Entry 2QFP (X-ray diffraction, 2.20 A resolution); this record covers chains A and B.

== Chain A (and B) ==
Name: Purple acid phosphatase
Organism: Phaseolus vulgaris
Notes: EC 3.1.3.2; chain B of this document is another copy of the same molecule, construct and numbering; everything in this record applies to it too
UniProt: O24319 (O24319_PHAVU); residues 9-432 here correspond to UniProt positions 36-459 (UniProt number = residue number + 27)
Chain sequence (424 residues; numbered 9 to 432; the number before each row is that of its first residue):
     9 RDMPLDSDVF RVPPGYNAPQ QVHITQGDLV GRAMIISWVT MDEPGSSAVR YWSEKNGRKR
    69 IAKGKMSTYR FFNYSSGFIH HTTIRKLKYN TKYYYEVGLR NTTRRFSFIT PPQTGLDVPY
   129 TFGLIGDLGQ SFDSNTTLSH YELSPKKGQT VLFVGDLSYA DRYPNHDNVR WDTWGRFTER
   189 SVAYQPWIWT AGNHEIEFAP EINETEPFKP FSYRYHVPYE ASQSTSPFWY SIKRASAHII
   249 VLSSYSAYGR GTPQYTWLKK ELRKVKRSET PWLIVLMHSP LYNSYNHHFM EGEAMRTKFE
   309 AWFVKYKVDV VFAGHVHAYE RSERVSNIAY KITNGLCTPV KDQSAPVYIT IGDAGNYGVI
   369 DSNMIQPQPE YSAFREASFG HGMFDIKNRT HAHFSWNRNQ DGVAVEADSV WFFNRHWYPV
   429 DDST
Covalent attachments: N-acetylglucosamine (NAG) linked to Asn81, Asn109, Asn143, Asn396
Bound ions: Fe ion: Asp135, Asp164, Tyr167; Zn2+: Asn201, His286, His323; Na+: His295 (together with sulfate ion)
What the authors report for this chain:
  - binding site for sulfate ion: His202
  - conformationally variable residues (side-chain flip): Tyr167, His325

== Interface between chain A and chain B ==
Residue-residue contacts - 51 pairs, chain A then chain B:
  Ile204(A) - Gly259(B)
  Phe206(A) - Thr233(B)
  Phe206(A) - Pro261(B)  hydrophobic
  Thr213(A) - Thr233(B)
  Pro215(A) - Pro261(B)  hydrophobic
  Thr233(A) - Phe206(B)
  Thr233(A) - Thr213(B)
  Tyr253(A) - Ala255(B)
  Tyr253(A) - Arg258(B)
  Tyr253(A) - Thr260(B)
  Ser254(A) - Ala255(B)
  Ala255(A) - Tyr253(B)
  Ala255(A) - Ser254(B)
  Ala255(A) - Ala255(B)
  Tyr256(A) - Tyr256(B)  hydrophobic
  Arg258(A) - Tyr253(B)
  Arg258(A) - Glu299(B)  salt bridge
  Gly259(A) - Ile204(B)
  Thr260(A) - Tyr253(B)
  Pro261(A) - Phe206(B)  hydrophobic
  Pro261(A) - Pro215(B)  hydrophobic
  Phe297(A) - Lys339(B)
  Phe297(A) - Ile340(B)  hydrophobic
  Met298(A) - Tyr338(B)
  Met298(A) - Lys339(B)
  Glu299(A) - Arg258(B)  salt bridge
  Glu299(A) - Lys306(B)  hydrogen bond (backbone-side chain)
  Glu301(A) - Tyr338(B)
  Glu301(A) - Ile340(B)
  Ala302(A) - Ala302(B)
  Ala302(A) - Thr305(B)
  Thr305(A) - Ala302(B)
  Lys306(A) - Glu299(B)  hydrogen bond (side chain-backbone)
  Asn335(A) - Tyr338(B)  hydrogen bond
  Tyr338(A) - Met298(B)
  Tyr338(A) - Glu301(B)
  Tyr338(A) - Asn335(B)  hydrogen bond
  Tyr338(A) - Cys345(B)  hydrogen bond (side chain-backbone)
  Lys339(A) - Phe297(B)
  Lys339(A) - Met298(B)
  Ile340(A) - Phe297(B)  hydrophobic
  Ile340(A) - Glu301(B)
  Ile340(A) - Cys345(B)
  Ile340(A) - Pro347(B)
  Ile340(A) - Tyr379(B)  hydrophobic
  Gly343(A) - Cys345(B)
  Cys345(A) - Tyr338(B)  hydrogen bond (backbone-side chain)
  Cys345(A) - Ile340(B)
  Cys345(A) - Cys345(B)  disulfide
  Pro347(A) - Ile340(B)
  Tyr379(A) - Ile340(B)  hydrophobic
Other interface residues (no listed pair), chain A (36 interface residues in all): Ser252, Gly257, Thr264, His296, Arg304, Thr341, Thr346, Pro377
Other interface residues (no listed pair), chain B (34 interface residues in all): Ser252, Gly257, Arg304, Thr341, Gly343, Thr346, Pro377
Disulfides between the chains: Cys345(A)-Cys345(B)

== In short ==
The interface between chain A and chain B involves 36 residues on one side and 34 on the other; the contacts
include 1 disulfide bond, 6 hydrogen bonds and 2 salt bridges. Polar pairs include Arg258(A)-Glu299(B),
Glu299(A)-Lys306(B) and Asn335(A)-Tyr338(B). From the paper: a binding site for sulfate ion at His202(A);
conformational variability at Tyr167(A) and His325(A).
Chain A and chain B are both Purple acid phosphatase (Phaseolus vulgaris); the structure, Crystal structure of
red kidney bean purple acid phosphatase in complex with fluoride, was determined by X-ray diffraction (same
publication as 2QFR).
